8SNC - chains A and C of the 3 polymer chains in the assembly; structure by electron microscopy, 3.20 A resolution.

Chain A:
Molecule: Hyaluronan synthase
From: Paramecium bursaria Chlorella virus CZ-2
Reference sequence: M1H2Q1 (M1H2Q1_9PHYC); residues 2-561 here = UniProt positions 2-561
Amino-acid sequence (574 residues; numbered 0 to 573; the number before each row is that of its first residue; numbering starts at 0):
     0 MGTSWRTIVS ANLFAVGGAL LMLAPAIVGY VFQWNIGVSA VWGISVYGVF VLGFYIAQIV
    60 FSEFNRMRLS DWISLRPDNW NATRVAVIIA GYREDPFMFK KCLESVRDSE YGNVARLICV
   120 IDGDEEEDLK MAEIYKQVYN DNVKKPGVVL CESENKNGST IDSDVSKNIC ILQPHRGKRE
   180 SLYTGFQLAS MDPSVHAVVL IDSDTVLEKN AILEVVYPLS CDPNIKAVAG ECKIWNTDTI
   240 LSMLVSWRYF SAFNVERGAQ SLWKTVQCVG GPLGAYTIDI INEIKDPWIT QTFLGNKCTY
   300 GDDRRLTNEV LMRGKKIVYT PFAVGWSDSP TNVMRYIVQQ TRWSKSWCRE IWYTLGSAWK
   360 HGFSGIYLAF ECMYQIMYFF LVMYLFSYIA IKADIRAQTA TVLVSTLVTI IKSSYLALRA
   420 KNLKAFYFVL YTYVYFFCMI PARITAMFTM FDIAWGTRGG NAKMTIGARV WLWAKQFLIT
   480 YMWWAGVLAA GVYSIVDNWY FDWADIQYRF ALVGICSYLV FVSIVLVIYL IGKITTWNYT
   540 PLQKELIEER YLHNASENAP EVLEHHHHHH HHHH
Unresolved in the structure: 0-37, 292-296, 453-468, 553-573
Differences from the reference sequence: expression tag (0-1, 562-573)
Bound ions: Mn2+ site 1: E93, D203; Mn2+ site 2 near D203 (its only coordinating residue here)
Reported in the primary citation:
  - mutagenesis - W454A, W454F, G455A: abolished catalytic activity
  - mutagenesis - R457K: decreased catalytic activity
  - catalytic residues: D302 (proposed by the authors, not directly observed)
  - mutagenesis - D302N: abolished catalytic activity (proposed by the authors, not directly observed)

Chain C:
Molecule: Nanobody 881
From: Lama glama
Notes: antibody fragment or engineered binder
Amino-acid sequence (136 residues; each row starts with the number of its first residue):
     1 QVQLVESGGG LVQAGGSLRL ACAASGRIFS SDTLAWFRRA PGKEREFVAA SRWSGGGTDY
    61 DSVKGRFTFS RDNTFNTMCL EMNSLKPEDT AVYYCALRTA RDSYYYTRNP TGYDYWGQGT
   121 QVTVSSHHHH HHEPEA
Unresolved in the structure: 9-17, 122-136

Interface between chain A and chain C:
Pairs across the interface - 30 pairs, chain A then chain C:
  R83(A) with Y105(C)
  E103(A) with R27(C), salt bridge; F29(C)
  R106(A) with F29(C); S31(C); D32(C), salt bridge; T99(C); R101(C)
  D107(A) with R27(C), salt bridge; F29(C); S30(C), hydrogen bond (side chain-backbone)
  S108(A) with S30(C)
  E109(A) with S30(C); S54(C), hydrogen bond (backbone-side chain)
  V113(A) with Y104(C)
  A114(A) with Y104(C)
  K135(A) with R101(C)
  V137(A) with R101(C), hydrogen bond (backbone-side chain)
  Y138(A) with A100(C); R101(C), hydrogen bond (backbone-side chain); Y104(C), hydrogen bond
  N139(A) with R101(C), hydrogen bond (side chain-backbone); D102(C)
  S165(A) with S103(C), hydrogen bond (backbone-side chain); Y105(C)
  K166(A) with D102(C), salt bridge
  N167(A) with A100(C); R101(C); D102(C); Y104(C)
Other interface residues (no listed pair), chain A (19 interface residues in all): R115, Q136, D191, K208

In short:
19 residues of chain A face 13 of chain C across their interface, with 7 hydrogen bonds and 4 salt bridges.
Polar contacts include E103(A)-R27(C), R106(A)-D32(C) and D107(A)-R27(C). The paper reports the catalytic
residue D302(A); W454A, W454F and G455A of chain A, among others, abolish catalytic activity; 5 substitutions
were tested in all.
Chain A is Hyaluronan synthase (Paramecium bursaria Chlorella virus CZ-2) and chain C is Nanobody 881 (Lama
glama); the structure, Chlorella virus Hyaluronan Synthase bound to GlcA extended GlcNAc primer, was
determined by electron microscopy together with 8SMM, 8SMN, 8SMP, 8SND and 8SNE from the same study.
